PDB entry 1O3R | X-ray diffraction, 3.00 A resolution | chains B and A of the 3 polymer chains in the assembly

== Chain B ==
Molecule: 11-nt DNA strand
Sequence (11 nucleotides; row label = number of the first residue in the row; note: 1 number in that range is skipped by the numbering (no residue carries it; nothing is unmodelled there); numbers below 1 keep their minus sign (DA-2 is residue -2)):
    -2 AA
     1 AAATGCGAT

== Chain A ==
Protein: Catabolite gene activator protein
Organism: Escherichia coli
UniProt: P0ACJ8 (CRP_ECOLI); residues 8-207 here correspond to UniProt positions 9-208 (UniProt number = residue number + 1)
Chain sequence (200 residues; each row starts with the number of its first residue):
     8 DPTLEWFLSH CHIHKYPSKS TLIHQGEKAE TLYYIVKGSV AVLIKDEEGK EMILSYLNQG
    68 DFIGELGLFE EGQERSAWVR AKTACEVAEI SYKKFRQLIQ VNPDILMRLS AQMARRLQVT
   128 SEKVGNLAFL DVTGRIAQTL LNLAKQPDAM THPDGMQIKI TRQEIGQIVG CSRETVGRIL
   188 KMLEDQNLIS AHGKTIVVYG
Ligand contacts:
  - adenosine-3',5'-cyclic-monophosphate (CMP), molecule 1: Ile30, Ala36, Val49, Leu61, Ser62, Leu64, Phe69, Ile70, Gly71, Glu72, Leu73, Gly74, Glu81, Arg82, Ser83, Ala84, Val86, Tyr99, Arg123, Leu124, Thr127, Ser128
  - adenosine-3',5'-cyclic-monophosphate (CMP), molecule 2: Lys57, Glu58, Met59, Ala135, Phe136, Gln170, Gly173, Gln174, Gly177, Cys178, Ser179, Arg180, Glu181

== Chain B / chain A interface ==
Contacting residue pairs - 14 pairs, chain B then chain A:
  DA3(B) - Thr168(A)  phosphate contact
  DA3(B) - Gln170(A)  hydrogen bond to the phosphate
  DA3(B) - Lys201(A)  sugar contact
  DT4(B) - Thr168(A)  phosphate contact
  DT4(B) - Arg169(A)  salt bridge to the phosphate
  DT4(B) - Gln170(A)  hydrogen bond to the phosphate
  DT4(B) - Arg180(A)  base contact
  DG5(B) - Arg169(A)  salt bridge to the phosphate
  DG5(B) - Arg180(A)  hydrogen bond to the base
  DG5(B) - Gly184(A)  phosphate contact
  DG5(B) - Lys188(A)  phosphate contact
  DC6(B) - Glu181(A)  hydrogen bond to the base
  DC6(B) - Lys188(A)  salt bridge to the phosphate
  DG7(B) - Arg185(A)  hydrogen bond to the base
Interface residues without a listed pair, chain B (6 interface residues in all): DA8

== Overview ==
6 residues of chain B and 9 residues of chain A are in contact; the contacts include 5 hydrogen bonds and 3
salt bridges. Polar contacts include DG5(B)-Arg180(A), DC6(B)-Glu181(A) and DG7(B)-Arg185(A). Chain A binds
adenosine-3',5'-cyclic-monophosphate.
Here chain B is an 11-nt DNA strand and chain A is Catabolite gene activator protein (Escherichia coli). Entry
1O3R (Protein-DNA recognition and DNA deformation revealed in crystal structures of cap-DNA complexes) was
determined by X-ray diffraction, deposited together with 1O3Q and 1O3T.
